Entry 2IZ5 (X-ray diffraction, 2.29 A resolution); this record covers chains A and D of the 4 polymer chains in the assembly.

[Chain A (and D)]
Molecule: Moco carrier protein
Organism: Chlamydomonas reinhardtii
Notes: chain D of this document is another copy of the same molecule, construct and numbering; everything in this record applies to it too
Reference sequence: Q8RV61 (Q8RV61_CHLRE); residues 1-165 here = UniProt positions 1-165
Chain sequence (176 residues; row label = number of the first residue in the row; numbers below 1 keep their minus sign (His-7 is residue -7)):
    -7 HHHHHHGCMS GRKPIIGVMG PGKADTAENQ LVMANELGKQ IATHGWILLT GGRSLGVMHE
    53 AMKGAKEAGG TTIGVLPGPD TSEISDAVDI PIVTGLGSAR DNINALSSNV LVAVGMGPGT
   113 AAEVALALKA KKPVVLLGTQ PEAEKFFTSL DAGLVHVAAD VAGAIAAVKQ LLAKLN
Disordered / not traced: -7 to 3, 74-75, 90, 167-168 (chain D: -7 to 4, 70-71, 167-168)
Differences from the reference sequence: expression tag (-7 to 0, 166-168)

[Chain A / chain D interface]
Contacting residue pairs (33; chain A residue first):
  Ala91(A) with Asn94(D)
  Arg92(A) with Arg92(D); Leu118(D)
  Asn94(A) with Ser90(D), hydrogen bond (side chain-backbone); Ala91(D); Arg92(D)
  Met108(A) with Phe138(D), hydrophobic
  Gly109(A) with Leu142(D)
  Pro110(A) with Ala117(D); Lys121(D)
  Ala113(A) with Ala117(D), hydrophobic; Phe138(D), hydrophobic; Leu142(D), hydrophobic
  Ala114(A) with Ala114(D); Ala117(D); Leu118(D), hydrophobic
  Ala117(A) with Pro110(D); Ala113(D), hydrophobic; Ala114(D)
  Leu118(A) with Arg92(D); Ala114(D), hydrophobic
  Lys121(A) with Pro110(D)
  Glu134(A) with Phe138(D)
  Ala135(A) with Phe138(D), hydrophobic
  Phe138(A) with Ala113(D), hydrophobic; Glu134(D); Ala135(D), hydrophobic; Phe138(D), hydrophobic; Phe139(D), hydrophobic
  Phe139(A) with Phe138(D), hydrophobic
  Leu142(A) with Gly109(D); Pro110(D); Ala113(D), hydrophobic
Also at the interface, not in a pair above, chain A (19 interface residues in all): Gly111, Leu120, Ser141
Also at the interface, not in a pair above, chain D (19 interface residues in all): Met108, Gly111, Ser141

[In short]
Chain A and chain D each contribute 19 residues to their interface; the contacts include 1 hydrogen bond. Its
one hydrogen-bonded contact is Asn94(A)-Ser90(D).
Both chains are Moco carrier protein (Chlamydomonas reinhardtii). Entry 2IZ5 (Function and structure of the
molybdenum cofactor carrier protein mcp from chlamydomonas reinhardtii) was determined by X-ray diffraction
together with 2IZ7 and 2IZ6 from the same study.
